Entry 2IXM (X-ray diffraction, 1.50 A resolution); this record covers chain A.

# Chain A
Protein: Serine/threonine-protein phosphatase 2A regulatory subunit B'
From: Homo sapiens
Reference sequence: Q15257 (PTPA_HUMAN); numbering as in UniProt (aligned over 20-322)
Sequence (303 residues; each row starts with the number of its first residue):
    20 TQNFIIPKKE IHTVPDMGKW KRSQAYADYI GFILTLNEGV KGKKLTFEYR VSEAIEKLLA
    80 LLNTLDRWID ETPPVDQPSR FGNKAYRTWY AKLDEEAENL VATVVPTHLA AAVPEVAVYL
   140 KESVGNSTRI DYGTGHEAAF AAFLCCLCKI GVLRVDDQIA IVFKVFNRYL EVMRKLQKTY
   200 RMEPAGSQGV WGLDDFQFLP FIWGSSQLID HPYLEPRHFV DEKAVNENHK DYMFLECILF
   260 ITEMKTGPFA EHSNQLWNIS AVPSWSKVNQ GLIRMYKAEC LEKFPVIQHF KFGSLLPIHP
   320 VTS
Not modelled in the structure: 20-22
Curated features (UniProtKB/Swiss-Prot):
  - mutagenesis: V244 (V244D: Impairs interaction with the PP2A(D) complex)

# In short
UniProt lists one mutagenesis site.
Chain A is Serine/threonine-protein phosphatase 2A regulatory subunit B' (Homo sapiens); the structure,
Structure of human PTPA, was determined by X-ray diffraction (same publication as 2IXN, 2IXO and 2IXP).
